Entry 8IXE (electron microscopy, 4.40 A resolution (low resolution: residue-level contacts below are approximate; hydrogen-bond / salt-bridge calls are withheld)); this record covers chains B and h of the 12 polymer chains in the assembly.

# Chain B
Protein: Tubulin alpha-1C chain
From: Mus musculus
Notes: EC 3.6.5.-
Reference sequence: P68373 (TBA1C_MOUSE); the construct has insertions or renumbered stretches relative to UniProt, so the offset changes along the chain: 1-42 = UniProt 1-42; 49-455 = UniProt 43-449
Amino-acid sequence (455 residues; numbered 1 to 455; the number before each row is that of its first residue):
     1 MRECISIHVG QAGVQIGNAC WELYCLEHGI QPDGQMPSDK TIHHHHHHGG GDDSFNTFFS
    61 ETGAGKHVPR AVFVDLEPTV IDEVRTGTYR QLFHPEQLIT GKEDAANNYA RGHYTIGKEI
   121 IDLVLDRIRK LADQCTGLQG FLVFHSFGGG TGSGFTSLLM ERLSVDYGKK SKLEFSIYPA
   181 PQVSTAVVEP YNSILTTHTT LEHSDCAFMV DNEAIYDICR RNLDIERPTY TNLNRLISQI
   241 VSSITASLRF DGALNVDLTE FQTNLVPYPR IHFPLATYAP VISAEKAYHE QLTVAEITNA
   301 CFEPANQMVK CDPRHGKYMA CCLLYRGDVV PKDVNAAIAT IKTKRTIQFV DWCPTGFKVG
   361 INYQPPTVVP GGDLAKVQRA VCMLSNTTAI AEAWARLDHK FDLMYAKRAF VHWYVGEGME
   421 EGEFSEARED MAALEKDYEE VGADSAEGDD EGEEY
Unresolved in the structure: 1, 37-51, 444-455
Construct notes: insertion (43-48)
Swiss-Prot annotation at these positions:
  - motif: Met1 to Cys4 (MREC motif)
  - active site: Glu260
  - binding site (GTP): Gln11, Glu77, Ser146, Gly150, Thr151, Thr185, Asn212, Asn234
  - binding site (Mg(2+)): Glu77
  - site: Tyr455 (Involved in polymerization)
  - modified residue: Lys40 (N6-acetyllysine), Tyr288 (3'-nitrotyrosine), Tyr438 (Phosphotyrosine), Ser445 (Phosphoserine), Tyr455 (3'-nitrotyrosine)
Small-molecule neighbours: GTP (guanosine-5'-triphosphate): Gly10, Gln11, Ala12, Gln15, Asp75, Glu77, Asp104, Ala105, Ala106, Asn107, Ser146, Gly148, Gly149, Gly150, Thr151, Gly152, Ile177, Thr185, Ala186, Asn212, Tyr230, Leu233, Asn234

# Chain h
Protein: Kinesin-1 heavy chain
From: Homo sapiens
Reference sequence: P33176 (KINH_HUMAN); residue numbers follow UniProt; this construct covers 1-349
Amino-acid sequence (372 residues; each row starts with the number of its first residue; numbers below 1 keep their minus sign (Met-22 is residue -22)):
   -22 MGSSHHHHHH SSGLVPRGSH MASMADLAEC NIKVMCRFRP LNESEVNRGD KYIAKFQGED
    38 TVVIASKPYA FDRVFQSSTS QEQVYNDCAK KIVKDVLEGY NGTIFAYGQT SSGKTHTMEG
    98 KLHDPEGMGI IPRIVQDIFN YIYSMDENLE FHIKVSYFEI YLDKIRDLLD VSKTNLSVHE
   158 DKNRVPYVKG CTERFVCSPD EVMDTIDEGK SNRHVAVTNM NEHSSRSHSI FLINVKQENT
   218 QTEQKLSGKL YLVDLAGSAK VSKTGAEGAV LDEAKNINKS LSALGNVISA LAEGSTYVPY
   278 RDSKMTRILQ DSLGGNCRTT IVICCSPSSY NESETKSTLL FGQRAKTIKN TVCVNVELTA
   338 EQWKKKYEKE KE
Unresolved in the structure: -22 to 4, 330-349
Construct notes: initiating methionine (-22); expression tag (-21 to 0); conflict Ala236 (Glu in P33176)
Swiss-Prot annotation at these positions:
  - binding site (ATP): Gly85 to Thr92
  - modified residue: Ala2 (N-acetylalanine)
  - cross-link: Lys213 (Glycyl lysine isopeptide (Lys-Gly) (interchain with G-Cter in SUMO2))
Small-molecule neighbours: ATP (adenosine-5'-triphosphate): Arg14, Arg16, Pro17, Asn19, Gln86, Thr87, Ser88, Ser89, Gly90, Lys91, Thr92, His93, Lys98, Asn198, His200, Ser201, Ser202, Arg203, Leu232, Ala233, Gly234

# Interface between chain B and chain h
Residue-residue contacts (21):
  Tyr114(B) with Val238(h)
  Thr115(B) with Leu248(h); Lys252(h)
  Lys118(B) with Glu244(h)
  Arg408(B) with Asn263(h); Arg321(h)
  Val411(B) with Ser259(h)
  Val415(B) with Lys252(h); Asn255(h); Lys256(h); Ser259(h)
  Gly416(B) with Lys252(h)
  Glu417(B) with Lys252(h)
  Gly418(B) with Asn255(h)
  Met419(B) with Val238(h); Asn255(h)
  Glu420(B) with Ala236(h); Lys237(h); Asn255(h)
  Glu426(B) with Glu309(h); Ser310(h)
Also at the interface, not in a pair above, chain B (14 interface residues in all): His412, Glu421
Also at the interface, not in a pair above, chain h (17 interface residues in all): Tyr84, Ser235, Leu258, Ser314

# In short
Chain B and chain h form an interface of 14 and 17 residues respectively. Chain B binds GTP. Chain h binds
ATP. From UniProt: active-site residue Glu260(B), 8 GTP-binding residues and Mg2+-binding residue Glu77(B) on
chain B; 8 ATP-binding residues on chain h.
Chain B is Tubulin alpha-1C chain (Mus musculus) and chain h is Kinesin-1 heavy chain (Homo sapiens); the
structure, GMPCPP-Alpha1C/Beta2A-microtubule decorated with kinesin seam region, was determined by electron
microscopy together with 8IXA, 8IXB, 8IXD, 8IXF and 8IXG from the same study.
